Entry 5SXN (X-ray diffraction, 2.10 A resolution); this record covers chain A.

== Chain A ==
Molecule: Renin
From: Homo sapiens
Notes: EC 3.4.23.15
UniProt: P00797 (RENI_HUMAN); residues 2-340 here correspond to UniProt positions 68-406 (UniProt number = residue number + 66)
Sequence (339 residues; each row starts with the number of its first residue):
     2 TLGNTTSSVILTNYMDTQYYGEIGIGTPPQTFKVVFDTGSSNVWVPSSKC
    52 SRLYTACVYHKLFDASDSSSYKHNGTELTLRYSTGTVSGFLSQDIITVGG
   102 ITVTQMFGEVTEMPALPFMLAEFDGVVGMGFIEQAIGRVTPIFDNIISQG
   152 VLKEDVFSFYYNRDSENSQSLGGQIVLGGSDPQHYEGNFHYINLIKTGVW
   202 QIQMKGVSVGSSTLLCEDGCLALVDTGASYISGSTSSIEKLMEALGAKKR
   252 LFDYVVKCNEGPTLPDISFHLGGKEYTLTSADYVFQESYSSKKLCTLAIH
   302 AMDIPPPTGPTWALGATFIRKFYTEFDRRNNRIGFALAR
Disordered / not traced: 167, 212-213
Disulfide bonds: Cys51-Cys58, Cys217-Cys221, Cys259-Cys296
Covalent attachments: N-acetylglucosamine (NAG) linked to Asn75
Residues lining bound ligands: 74U (N-[(furan-2-yl)methyl]-2-phenylquinazolin-4-amine): Thr18, Gln19, Tyr20, Val36, Asp38, Tyr83, Thr85, Pro118, Phe119, Leu121, Ala122, Phe124, Val127, Tyr162, Thr227, Gly228, Ala229, Ser230, Ala317

== Summary ==
Bound to chain A: compound 74U. Covalently linked N-acetylglucosamine: at Asn75.
Chain A is Renin (Homo sapiens); the structure, Structure-based design of a new series of
N-piperidin-3-ylpyrimidine-5-carboxamides as renin inhibitors, was determined by X-ray diffraction, deposited
together with 5KOQ, 5SY2, 5SY3 and 5SZ9.
